3AZL - chains B and I of the 10 polymer chains in the assembly; structure by X-ray diffraction, 2.70 A resolution.

# Chain B
Name: Histone H4
Organism: Homo sapiens
UniProt: P62805 (H4_HUMAN); residues 0-102 here correspond to UniProt positions 1-103 (UniProt number = residue number + 1)
Sequence (106 residues; row label = number of the first residue in the row; numbers below 1 keep their minus sign (Gly-3 is residue -3)):
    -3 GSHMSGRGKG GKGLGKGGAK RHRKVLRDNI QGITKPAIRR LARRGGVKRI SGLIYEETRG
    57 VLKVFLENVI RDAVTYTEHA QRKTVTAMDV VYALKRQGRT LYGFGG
Unresolved in the structure: -3 to 24
Construct notes: expression tag (-3 to -1); engineered mutation Gln77 (Lys78 in P62805)
Swiss-Prot annotation at these positions:
  - DNA-binding region: Lys16 to Lys20
  - modified residue: Ser1 (N-acetylserine), Arg3 (Asymmetric dimethylarginine), Lys5 (N6-(2-hydroxyisobutyryl)lysine), Lys8 (N6-(2-hydroxyisobutyryl)lysine), Lys12 (N6-(2-hydroxyisobutyryl)lysine), Lys16 (N6-(2-hydroxyisobutyryl)lysine), Lys20 (N6,N6,N6-trimethyllysine), Lys31 (N6-(2-hydroxyisobutyryl)lysine), Lys44 (N6-(2-hydroxyisobutyryl)lysine), Ser47 (Phosphoserine), Tyr51 (Phosphotyrosine), Lys59 (N6-(2-hydroxyisobutyryl)lysine), Lys79 (N6-(2-hydroxyisobutyryl)lysine), Thr80 (Phosphothreonine), Tyr88 (Phosphotyrosine), Lys91 (N6-(2-hydroxyisobutyryl)lysine)
  - cross-link (Glycyl lysine isopeptide (Lys-Gly)): Lys12 (interchain with G-Cter in SUMO2), Lys20 (interchain with G-Cter in SUMO2), Lys31 (interchain with G-Cter in SUMO2), Lys59 (interchain with G-Cter in SUMO2), Lys79 (interchain with G-Cter in SUMO2), Lys91 (interchain with G-Cter in SUMO2)

# Chain I
Molecule: 146-nt DNA strand
Sequence (146 nucleotides; row label = number of the first residue in the row):
     1 ATCAATATCC ACCTGCAGAT TCTACCAAAA GTGTATTTGG AAACTGCTCC ATCAAAAGGC
    61 ATGTTCAGCT GAATTCAGCT GAACATGCCT TTTGATGGAG CAGTTTCCAA ATACACTTTT
   121 GGTAGAATCT GCAGGTGGAT ATTGAT
Unresolved in the structure: 146
Metal / ion sites: Mn2+ site 1 near DG78 (its only coordinating residue here); Mn2+ site 2 near DG100 (its only coordinating residue here); Mn2+ site 3 near DG121 (its only coordinating residue here); Mn2+ site 4 near DA133 (its only coordinating residue here)

# How chain B and chain I interact
Residue-residue contacts - 5 pairs, chain B then chain I:
  Thr30(B) with DA61(I), phosphate contact
  Pro32(B) with DC60(I), phosphate contact; DA61(I), phosphate contact
  Arg36(B) with DC60(I), salt bridge to the phosphate
  Arg45(B) with DC69(I), sugar contact
Also at the interface, not in a pair above, chain I (4 interface residues in all): DT70

# In short
Chain B and chain I each contribute 4 residues to their interface; the contacts include 1 salt bridge. Its one
salt-bridged contact is Arg36(B)-DC60(I). UniProt lists a DNA-binding region on chain B.
Chain B is Histone H4 (Homo sapiens) and chain I is a 146-nt DNA strand; the structure, Crystal Structure of
Human Nucleosome Core Particle Containing H4K77Q mutation, was determined by X-ray diffraction together with
3AYW, 3AZE, 3AZF, 3AZG, 3AZH, 3AZJ and 3 further entries from the same study.
